PDB entry 2II7 | X-ray diffraction, 2.80 A resolution | chains A and B of the 4 polymer chains in the assembly

== Chain A (and B) ==
Protein: Anabaena sensory rhodopsin transducer protein
Source organism: Anabaena sp
Notes: chain B of this document is another copy of the same molecule, construct and numbering; everything in this record applies to it too
UniProtKB: Q8YSC3 (Q8YSC3_ANASP); residues 0-124 here correspond to UniProt positions 1-125 (UniProt number = residue number + 1)
Amino-acid sequence (131 residues; each row starts with the number of its first residue; numbering starts at 0):
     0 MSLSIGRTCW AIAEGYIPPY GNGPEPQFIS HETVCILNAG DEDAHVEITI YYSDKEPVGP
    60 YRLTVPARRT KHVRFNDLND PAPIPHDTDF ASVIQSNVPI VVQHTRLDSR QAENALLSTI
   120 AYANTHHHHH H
Disordered / not traced: 0, 18-24, 120-130 (chain B: 0-1, 117-130)
Sequence notes: expression tag (125-130)
What the authors report for this chain:
  - conformationally variable residues (order/disorder transition): Y19 to H30, T104 to H125

== Interface between chain A and chain B ==
Pairs across the interface (40):
  L2(A) - Y50(B)
  L2(A) - V92(B)  hydrophobic
  Q26(A) - Y15(B)
  Q26(A) - P18(B)
  Q26(A) - D86(B)  hydrogen bond
  F27(A) - F27(B)
  F27(A) - I28(B)  hydrophobic
  C34(A) - A12(B)
  C34(A) - E13(B)
  L36(A) - Y50(B)  hydrophobic
  L36(A) - V92(B)  hydrophobic
  A38(A) - Y50(B)
  R67(A) - Y50(B)
  R67(A) - E55(B)  salt bridge
  R68(A) - Y51(B)
  R68(A) - S52(B)
  R68(A) - D53(B)
  R68(A) - K54(B)  hydrogen bond (side chain-backbone)
  R68(A) - E55(B)  salt bridge
  T69(A) - A12(B)
  T69(A) - Y50(B)
  T69(A) - Y51(B)  hydrogen bond (backbone-backbone)
  T69(A) - S52(B)
  T69(A) - A90(B)
  H71(A) - A12(B)
  H71(A) - E13(B)  salt bridge
  H71(A) - G14(B)
  H71(A) - D88(B)  salt bridge
  H71(A) - F89(B)
  V100(A) - A10(B)  hydrophobic
  V100(A) - A12(B)
  Q102(A) - I11(B)
  Q102(A) - A12(B)
  Q102(A) - E13(B)
  Q102(A) - H103(B)  hydrogen bond
  T104(A) - R105(B)  hydrogen bond
  E112(A) - R105(B)  salt bridge
  L116(A) - F27(B)
  L116(A) - Q110(B)
  I119(A) - F27(B)
Also at the interface, not in a pair above, chain A (20 interface residues in all): I4, I35, V101, L115
Also at the interface, not in a pair above, chain B (31 interface residues in all): C8, P17, Q26, P56, S91, Q94, L106, A111

== Overview ==
Chain A and chain B form an interface of 20 and 31 residues respectively; the contacts include 5 hydrogen
bonds and 5 salt bridges. Polar contacts include R67(A)-E55(B), R68(A)-E55(B) and H71(A)-E13(B). From the
paper: conformational variability at Y19(A) and T104(A).
Both chains are Anabaena sensory rhodopsin transducer protein (Anabaena sp). Entry 2II7 (Anabaena sensory
rhodopsin transducer) was determined by X-ray diffraction (same publication as 2II8, 2II9 and 2IIA).
